9IP3 - chains B and E of the 5 polymer chains in the assembly; structure by electron microscopy, 3.10 A resolution.

== Chain B (and E) ==
Protein: Maltose/maltodextrin-binding periplasmic protein, Polymerase cofactor VP35
From: Escherichia coli (strain K12)
Notes: chain E of this document is another copy of the same molecule, construct and numbering; everything in this record applies to it too
UniProtKB: chimeric construct of P0AEX9, Q05127: residues -302 to 61 from P0AEX9 (MALE_ECOLI) positions 29-392 (UniProt number = residue number + 331); residues 80-340 from Q05127 positions 80-340 (same numbers)
Sequence (657 residues; each row starts with the number of its first residue; numbers below 1 keep their minus sign (Met-316 is residue -316)):
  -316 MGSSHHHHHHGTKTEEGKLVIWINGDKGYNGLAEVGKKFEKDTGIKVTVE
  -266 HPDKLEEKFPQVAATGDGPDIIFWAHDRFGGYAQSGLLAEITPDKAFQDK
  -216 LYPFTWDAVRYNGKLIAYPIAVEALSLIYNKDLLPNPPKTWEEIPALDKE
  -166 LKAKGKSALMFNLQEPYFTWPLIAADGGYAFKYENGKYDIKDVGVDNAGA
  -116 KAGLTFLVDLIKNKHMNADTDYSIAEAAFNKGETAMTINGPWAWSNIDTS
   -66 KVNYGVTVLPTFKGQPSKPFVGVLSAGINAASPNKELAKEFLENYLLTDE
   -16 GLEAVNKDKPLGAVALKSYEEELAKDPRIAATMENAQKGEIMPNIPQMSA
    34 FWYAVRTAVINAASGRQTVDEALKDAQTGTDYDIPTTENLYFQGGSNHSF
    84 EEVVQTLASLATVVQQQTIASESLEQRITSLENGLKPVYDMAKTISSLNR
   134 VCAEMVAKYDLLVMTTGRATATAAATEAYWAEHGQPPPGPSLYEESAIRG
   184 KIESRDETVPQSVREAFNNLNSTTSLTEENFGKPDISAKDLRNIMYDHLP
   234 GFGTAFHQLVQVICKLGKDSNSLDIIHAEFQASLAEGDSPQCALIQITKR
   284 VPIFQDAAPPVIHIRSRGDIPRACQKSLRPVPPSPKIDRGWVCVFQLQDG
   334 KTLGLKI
Not modelled in the structure: -316 to 122 (chain E: -316 to 122, 147-340)
Sequence notes: initiating methionine (-316); expression tag (-315 to -303); linker (62-79)
Curated features (UniProtKB/Swiss-Prot):
  - modified residue: Ser187 (Phosphoserine), Ser205 (Phosphoserine), Thr206 (Phosphothreonine), Thr207 (Phosphothreonine), Ser208 (Phosphoserine), Thr210 (Phosphothreonine), Ser310 (Phosphoserine), Ser317 (Phosphoserine)
  - cross-link: Lys309 (Glycyl lysine isopeptide (Lys-Gly) (interchain with G-Cter in ubiquitin))

== How chain B and chain E interact ==
Contacting residue pairs - 19 pairs, chain B then chain E:
  Ile128(B) with Met124(E), hydrophobic; Ile128(E), hydrophobic
  Leu131(B) with Leu131(E), hydrophobic
  Asn132(B) with Leu131(E)
  Cys135(B) with Leu131(E), hydrophobic; Cys135(E), hydrophobic
  Val139(B) with Val134(E), hydrophobic; Cys135(E), hydrophobic; Met138(E)
  Tyr142(B) with Met138(E); Tyr142(E), hydrogen bond (backbone-side chain)
  Asp143(B) with Met138(E); Lys141(E), salt bridge
  Leu145(B) with Tyr142(E)
  Val146(B) with Lys141(E); Tyr142(E)
  Gly150(B) with Leu145(E)
  Arg151(B) with Leu144(E); Leu145(E)
Interface residues without a listed pair, chain B (13 interface residues in all): Thr153, Thr155
Interface residues without a listed pair, chain E (12 interface residues in all): Thr127, Val146

== Overview ==
Chain B and chain E form an interface of 13 and 12 residues respectively, with 1 hydrogen bond and 1 salt
bridge. Polar contacts include Asp143(B)-Lys141(E) and Tyr142(B)-Tyr142(E).
Chain B and chain E are both Maltose/maltodextrin-binding periplasmic protein, Polymerase cofactor VP35
(Escherichia coli (strain K12)); the structure, Cryo-EM structure of the RNA-dependent RNA polymerase complex
in a compact conformation from Ebola virus, was determined by electron microscopy, deposited together with
9IP2 and 9IP4.
